Entry 8F86 (electron microscopy, 3.10 A resolution); this record covers chains A and I of the 11 polymer chains in the assembly.

== Chain A ==
Name: Histone H3.2
From: Xenopus laevis
Reference sequence: P84233 (H32_XENLA); residues 1-135 here correspond to UniProt positions 2-136 (UniProt number = residue number + 1)
Amino-acid sequence (135 residues; each row starts with the number of its first residue):
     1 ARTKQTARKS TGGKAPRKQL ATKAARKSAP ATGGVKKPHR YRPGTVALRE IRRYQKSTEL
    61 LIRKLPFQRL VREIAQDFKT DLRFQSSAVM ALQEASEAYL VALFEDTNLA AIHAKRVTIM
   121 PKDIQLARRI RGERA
Not modelled in the structure: 1-2, 14-38, 135
Glycans and other covalent adducts: compound ZSL linked to Lys9
Sequence notes: conflict Ala102 (Gly103 in P84233), Ala110 (Cys111 in P84233)
Curated features (UniProtKB/Swiss-Prot):
  - modified residue: Arg2 (Asymmetric dimethylarginine), Thr3 (Phosphothreonine), Lys4 (Allysine), Gln5 (5-glutamyl dopamine), Thr6 (Phosphothreonine), Arg8 (Citrulline), Lys9 (N6,N6,N6-trimethyllysine), Ser10 (ADP-ribosylserine), Thr11 (Phosphothreonine), Lys14 (N6-(2-hydroxyisobutyryl)lysine), Arg17 (Asymmetric dimethylarginine), Lys18 (N6-(2-hydroxyisobutyryl)lysine), Lys23 (N6-(2-hydroxyisobutyryl)lysine), Arg26 (Citrulline), Lys27 (N6,N6,N6-trimethyllysine), Ser28 (ADP-ribosylserine), Lys36 (N6,N6,N6-trimethyllysine), Lys37 (N6-methyllysine), Tyr41 (Phosphotyrosine), Lys56 (N6,N6,N6-trimethyllysine) and 8 more in UniProt
What the authors report for this chain:
  - binding site for the 185-nt DNA strand (chain I): Lys4
  - binding site for the ligand ZSL: Lys9

== Chain I ==
Molecule: 185-nt DNA strand
From: synthetic construct
Sequence (185 nucleotides; row label = number of the first residue in the row; numbers below 1 keep their minus sign (DA-92 is residue -92)):
   -92 ATCGCTGTTC AATACATGCA CAGGATGTAT ATATCTGACA CGTGCCTGGA GACTAGGGAG
   -32 TAATCCCCTT GGCGGTTAAA ACGCGGGGGA CAGCGCGTAC GTGCGTTTAA GCGGTGCTAG
    28 AGCTGTCTAC GACCAATTGA GCGGCCTCGG CACCGGGATT CTCCAGGGCG GCCGCGTATA
    88 GGGAT
Not modelled in the structure: -92 to -76, 73-92

== Chain A / chain I interface ==
Contacting residue pairs (23):
  Thr3(A) with DT-65(I), hydrogen bond to the phosphate; DA-64(I), phosphate contact
  Lys4(A) with DT-65(I), base contact
  Arg40(A) with DT9(I), phosphate contact; DG10(I), sugar contact
  Tyr41(A) with DG10(I), phosphate contact
  Pro43(A) with DG8(I), sugar contact; DT9(I), sugar contact
  Gly44(A) with DG8(I), phosphate contact; DT9(I), hydrogen bond to the phosphate
  Thr45(A) with DT9(I), phosphate contact
  Val46(A) with DT9(I), hydrogen bond to the phosphate; DG10(I), phosphate contact
  Ala47(A) with DT9(I), hydrogen bond to the phosphate
  Arg63(A) with DA17(I), phosphate contact; DG18(I), salt bridge to the phosphate
  Lys64(A) with DG18(I), hydrogen bond to the phosphate
  Leu65(A) with DA17(I), phosphate contact; DG18(I), hydrogen bond to the phosphate
  Pro66(A) with DA17(I), sugar contact
  Arg69(A) with DA17(I), salt bridge to the phosphate
  Arg83(A) with DA26(I), sugar contact; DG27(I), sugar contact
Interface residues without a listed pair, chain I (10 interface residues in all): DG-66

== Overview ==
Chain A and chain I form an interface of 15 and 10 residues respectively; the contacts include 6 hydrogen
bonds and 2 salt bridges. Among the polar pairs are Thr3(A)-DT-65(I), Gly44(A)-DT9(I) and Val46(A)-DT9(I).
From the paper: a binding site for the 185-nt DNA strand (chain I) at Lys4(A); a binding site for the ligand
ZSL at Lys9(A).
Here chain A is Histone H3.2 (Xenopus laevis) and chain I is a 185-nt DNA strand (synthetic construct). Entry
8F86 (SIRT6 bound to an H3K9Ac nucleosome) was determined by electron microscopy.
